Entry 1YT0 (X-ray diffraction, 2.40 A resolution); this record covers chain A.

== Chain A ==
Molecule: Endoplasmin
Source organism: Canis lupus familiaris
Notes: fragment: N-terminal Domain of GRP94 Residues (69-337); engineered mutation(s): deletion of 287-327 replaced by 4 glycines
UniProt: P41148 (ENPL_CANFA); residue numbers follow UniProt; this construct covers 69-286, 328-337
Sequence (236 residues; each row starts with the number of its first residue; note: 37 numbers in that range are skipped by the numbering (no residue carries them; nothing is unmodelled there)):
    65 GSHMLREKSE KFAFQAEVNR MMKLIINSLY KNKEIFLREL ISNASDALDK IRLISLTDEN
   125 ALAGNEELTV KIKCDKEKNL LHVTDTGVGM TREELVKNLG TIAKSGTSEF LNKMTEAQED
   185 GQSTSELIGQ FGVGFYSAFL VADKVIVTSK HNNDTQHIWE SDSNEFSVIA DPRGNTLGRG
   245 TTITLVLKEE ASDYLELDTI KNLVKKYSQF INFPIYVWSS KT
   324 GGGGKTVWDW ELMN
Unresolved in the structure: 65-73, 167-195, 324-327
Construct notes: cloning artifact (65-68)
Bound ions: Mg2+: Asn-107 (together with ADP)
Ligand contacts: ADP (adenosine-5'-diphosphate): Asn-107, Ala-108, Asp-110, Ala-111, Lys-114, Asp-149, Val-152, Gly-153, Met-154, Asn-162, Leu-163, Gly-198, Phe-199, Thr-245
Curated features (UniProtKB/Swiss-Prot):
  - binding site (ATP): Asn-107, Asp-149, Asn-162, Phe-199
  - modified residue: Lys-168 (N6-(2-hydroxyisobutyryl)lysine), Ser-172 (Phosphoserine)
  - glycosylation (N-linked (GlcNAc...) asparagine): Asn-107, Asn-217
  - mutagenesis: Glu-103 (E103A: Loss of ATPase activity)

== In short ==
Chain A binds ADP. From UniProt: 4 ATP-binding residues and one mutagenesis site.
Chain A is Endoplasmin (Canis lupus familiaris); the structure, Crystal Structure of the Unliganded Form of
GRP94, the ER Hsp90: Basis for Nucleotide-Induced Conformational Change ..., was determined by X-ray
diffraction (same publication as 1YSZ, 1YT1 and 1YT2).
